PDB entry 8G9T | electron microscopy, 3.60 A resolution | chains A and O of the 15 polymer chains in the assembly

# Chain A
Molecule: AcrIC9
Source organism: Rhodobacter phage RcNL1
UniProtKB: I3UM23 (I3UM23_9CAUD); residues 116-185 here correspond to UniProt positions 10-79 (UniProt number = residue number - 106)
Sequence (70 residues; numbered 116 to 185; the number before each row is that of its first residue):
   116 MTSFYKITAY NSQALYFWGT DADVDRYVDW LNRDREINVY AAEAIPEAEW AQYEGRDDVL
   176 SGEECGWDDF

# Chain O
Molecule: crRNA
Sequence (43 nucleotides; each row starts with the number of its first residue):
     4 GAAACAGGGU CAGCUUGCCG UAGGUGGCAU CGCCCUCGUA AAA

# How chain A and chain O interact
Contacting residue pairs (10; chain A residue first):
  Tyr125(A) with C8(O), base contact; G10(O), hydrogen bond to the base; G11(O), hydrogen bond to the sugar
  Asn126(A) with C8(O), hydrogen bond to the base; A9(O), hydrogen bond to the base; G10(O), sugar contact
  Ile152(A) with G11(O), base contact; G12(O), base contact
  Asn153(A) with G10(O), hydrogen bond to the base; G11(O), hydrogen bond to the base

# Summary
4 residues of chain A and 5 residues of chain O are in contact, with 6 hydrogen bonds. Polar pairs include
Tyr125(A)-G10(O), Asn126(A)-C8(O) and Asn126(A)-A9(O).
Here chain A is AcrIC9 (Rhodobacter phage RcNL1) and chain O is crRNA. Entry 8G9T (Exploiting Activation and
Inactivation Mechanisms in Type I-C CRISPR-Cas3 for Genome Editing Applications) was determined by electron
microscopy, deposited together with 8G9S, 8G9U, 8GAF, 8GAM and 8GAN.
